PDB entry 2ZYH | X-ray diffraction, 1.83 A resolution | chain A

# Chain A
Protein: Lipase, putative
From: Archaeoglobus fulgidus
Notes: EC 3.1.1.3
UniProtKB: O28511 (O28511_ARCFU); residue numbers follow UniProt; this construct covers 1-474
Amino-acid sequence (475 residues; each row starts with the number of its first residue):
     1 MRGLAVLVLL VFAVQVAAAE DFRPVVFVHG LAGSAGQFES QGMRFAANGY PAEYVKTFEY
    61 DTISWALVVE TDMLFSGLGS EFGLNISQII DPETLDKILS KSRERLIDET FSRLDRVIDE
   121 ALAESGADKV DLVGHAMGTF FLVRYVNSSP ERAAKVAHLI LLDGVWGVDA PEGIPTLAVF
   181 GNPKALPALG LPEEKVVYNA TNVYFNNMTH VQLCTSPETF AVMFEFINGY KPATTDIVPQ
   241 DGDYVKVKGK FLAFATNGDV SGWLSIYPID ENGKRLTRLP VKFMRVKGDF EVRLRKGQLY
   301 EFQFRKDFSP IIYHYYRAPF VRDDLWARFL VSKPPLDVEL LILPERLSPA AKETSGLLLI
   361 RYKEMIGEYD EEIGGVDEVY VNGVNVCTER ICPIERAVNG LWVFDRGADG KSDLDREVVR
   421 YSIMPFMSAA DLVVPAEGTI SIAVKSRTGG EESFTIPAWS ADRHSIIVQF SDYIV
Unresolved in the structure: 1-19
Construct notes: engineered mutation Ala136 (Ser in O28511); expression tag (475)
Metal / ion sites: Ca2+: Asp405, Arg406, Asp409, Lys411, Asp431
Residues lining bound ligands: hexadecane (R16): Leu31, Ala32, Gly33, Gln37, Val211, Phe254, Tyr313, Tyr315, Leu330, Val331, Ser332, Val338, Glu339, Leu358, Ile360, Tyr362, Asn399, Gly400, Trp402, Phe426, Met427, Ile467
Reported in the primary citation:
  - contacts within the chain: Glu39-Arg317 (salt bridge), Glu59-Arg328 (salt bridge), Ser64-Lys101 (hydrogen bond), Lys184-Asp370
  - mutagenesis - S136A: decreased catalytic activity on pNPP

# Summary
Bound to chain A: hexadecane. The Ca2+ site is built by Asp405, Arg406, Asp409, Lys411 and Asp431. The paper
reports that S136A reduces catalytic activity on pNPP; contacts within the chain involving Glu39, Arg317 and
Glu59 among others.
Chain A is Lipase, putative (Archaeoglobus fulgidus); the structure, mutant A. Fulgidus lipase S136A complexed
with fatty acid fragment, was determined by X-ray diffraction, deposited together with 2ZYI, 2ZYR and 2ZYS.
